7JZY - chains D and E of the 12 polymer chains in the assembly; structure by electron microscopy, 3.60 A resolution.

[Chain D (and E)]
Molecule: CRISPR type I-F/YPEST-associated protein Csy3
Organism: Pseudomonas aeruginosa
Notes: chain E of this document is another copy of the same molecule, construct and numbering; everything in this record applies to it too
Reference sequence: A0A444M080 (A0A444M080_PSEAI); residues 20-361 here correspond to UniProt positions 1-342 (UniProt number = residue number - 19)
Sequence (342 residues; each row starts with the number of its first residue):
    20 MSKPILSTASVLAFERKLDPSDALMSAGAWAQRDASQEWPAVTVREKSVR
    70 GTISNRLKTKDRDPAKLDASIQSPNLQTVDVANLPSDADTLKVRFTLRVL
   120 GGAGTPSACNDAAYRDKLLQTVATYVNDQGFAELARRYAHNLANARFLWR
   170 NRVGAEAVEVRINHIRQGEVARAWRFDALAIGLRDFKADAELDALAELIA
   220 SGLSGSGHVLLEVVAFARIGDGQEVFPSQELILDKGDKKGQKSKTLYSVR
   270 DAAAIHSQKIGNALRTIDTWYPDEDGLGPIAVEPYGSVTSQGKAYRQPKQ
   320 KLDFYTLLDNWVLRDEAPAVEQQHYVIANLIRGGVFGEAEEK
Not modelled in the structure: 20-23, 69-95, 251-260, 359-361 (chain E: 20-23, 359-361)

[Interface between chain D and chain E]
Residue-residue contacts (74; chain D residue first):
  E34(D) - R169(E)  salt bridge
  R35(D) - R169(E)
  R35(D) - E243(E)  salt bridge
  D38(D) - Q242(E)
  S40(D) - G241(E)
  D41(D) - R64(E)  salt bridge
  D41(D) - N102(E)
  L43(D) - S105(E)
  R113(D) - S105(E)
  T115(D) - D240(E)  hydrogen bond (side chain-backbone)
  T115(D) - Q242(E)  hydrogen bond
  L116(D) - Q242(E)
  R117(D) - G173(E)
  R117(D) - I238(E)
  R117(D) - Q242(E)
  L119(D) - G173(E)
  S126(D) - S309(E)
  A127(D) - S309(E)
  C128(D) - S309(E)
  C128(D) - Q310(E)
  N129(D) - G311(E)
  R185(D) - E175(E)
  Q186(D) - E175(E)  hydrogen bond (backbone-side chain)
  Q186(D) - R237(E)  hydrogen bond (backbone-side chain)
  G187(D) - R237(E)
  H227(D) - G173(E)
  H227(D) - E175(E)  salt bridge
  L229(D) - G239(E)
  Q248(D) - S67(E)
  E249(D) - K66(E)
  E249(D) - S67(E)  hydrogen bond (side chain-backbone)
  L250(D) - S67(E)  hydrogen bond (backbone-side chain)
  L250(D) - L95(E)  hydrophobic
  L250(D) - T97(E)
  L250(D) - K258(E)
  Y266(D) - R64(E)  hydrogen bond
  Y266(D) - K66(E)
  V268(D) - R64(E)
  H275(D) - K66(E)
  H275(D) - S67(E)  hydrogen bond (side chain-backbone)
  S276(D) - K66(E)  hydrogen bond
  Q277(D) - K66(E)  hydrogen bond
  Q277(D) - S67(E)  hydrogen bond (side chain-backbone)
  Q277(D) - V68(E)
  E302(D) - T71(E)  hydrogen bond
  E302(D) - I72(E)
  P303(D) - S73(E)
  Y304(D) - N74(E)  hydrogen bond (side chain-backbone)
  Y304(D) - R75(E)
  Y304(D) - L76(E)  hydrogen bond (side chain-backbone)
  S306(D) - I90(E)
  T308(D) - R69(E)
  T308(D) - T71(E)
  T308(D) - I90(E)
  T308(D) - P93(E)
  G311(D) - D87(E)
  G311(D) - I90(E)
  G311(D) - Q91(E)
  K312(D) - D87(E)
  K312(D) - I90(E)
  A313(D) - L86(E)  hydrophobic
  A313(D) - D87(E)  hydrogen bond (backbone-side chain)
  A313(D) - I90(E)  hydrophobic
  Q316(D) - P83(E)
  Q316(D) - D87(E)  hydrogen bond
  P317(D) - L86(E)
  K318(D) - P83(E)
  Y324(D) - S73(E)  hydrogen bond (side chain-backbone)
  Y324(D) - N74(E)
  Y324(D) - R75(E)
  D328(D) - R75(E)  salt bridge
  G356(D) - R75(E)
  E357(D) - R75(E)  salt bridge
  E357(D) - K77(E)
Other interface residues (no listed pair), chain D (51 interface residues in all): T27, P39, R134, R269, V307, T325, R351, F355
Other interface residues (no listed pair), chain E (41 interface residues in all): E65, R81, P104, A174, F245

[In short]
51 residues of chain D face 41 of chain E across their interface, with 17 hydrogen bonds and 6 salt bridges.
Polar contacts include E34(D)-R169(E), R35(D)-E243(E) and D41(D)-R64(E).
Chain D and chain E are both CRISPR type I-F/YPEST-associated protein Csy3 (Pseudomonas aeruginosa); the
structure, CryoEM structure of a CRISPR-Cas complex, was determined by electron microscopy.
